1NMC - chains H and L of the 3 polymer chains in the assembly; structure by X-ray diffraction, 2.50 A resolution.

== Chain H ==
Name: Single chain antibody
Organism: Mus musculus
Notes: fragment: vh and vl domains of anti-neuraminidase antibody nc10 covalently joined by a fifteen residue polypeptide linker; antibody fragment or engineered binder
Chain sequence (122 residues; numbered 1 to 113 plus 9 insertion-coded residues; the number before each row is that of its first residue; a row labelled like 82A-82C holds insertion residues (82A, then the next letters in order)):
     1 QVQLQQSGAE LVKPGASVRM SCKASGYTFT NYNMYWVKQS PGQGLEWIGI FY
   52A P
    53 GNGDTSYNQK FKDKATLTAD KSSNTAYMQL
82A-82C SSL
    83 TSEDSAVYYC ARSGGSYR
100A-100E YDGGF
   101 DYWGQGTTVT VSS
Disulfides: Cys22-Cys92

== Chain L ==
Name: Single chain antibody
Organism: Mus musculus
Notes: fragment: vh and vl domains of anti-neuraminidase antibody nc10 covalently joined by a fifteen residue polypeptide linker; antibody fragment or engineered binder
Chain sequence (109 residues; numbered 1 to 109; the number before each row is that of its first residue):
     1 DIELTQTTSS LSASLGDRVT ISCRASQDIS NYLNWYQQNP DGTVKLLIYY TSNLHSEVPS
    61 RFSGSGSGTD YSLTISNLEQ EDIATYFCQQ DFTLPFTFGG GTKLEIRDY
Disulfides: Cys23-Cys88

== How chain H and chain L interact ==
Pairs across the interface (31; chain H residue first):
  Tyr35(H) with Phe96(L)
  Gln39(H) with Gln38(L), hydrogen bond
  Leu45(H) with Phe87(L), hydrophobic; Phe98(L), hydrophobic
  Trp47(H) with Leu94(L), hydrophobic; Pro95(L), hydrophobic; Phe96(L)
  Asn60(H) with Pro95(L)
  Tyr91(H) with Gln38(L), hydrogen bond; Gly42(L), hydrogen bond (side chain-backbone)
  Tyr100A(H) with Asp91(L); Phe96(L), hydrophobic
  Asp100B(H) with Asp91(L)
  Gly100C(H) with Asp91(L)
  Gly100D(H) with Asn34(L); Tyr36(L); Asp91(L), hydrogen bond (backbone-side chain)
  Phe100E(H) with Tyr36(L), hydrogen bond (backbone-side chain); Leu46(L); Gln89(L); Phe96(L), hydrophobic; Phe98(L), hydrophobic
  Asp101(H) with His55(L)
  Tyr102(H) with His55(L), hydrogen bond; Ser56(L)
  Trp103(H) with Tyr36(L); Val44(L); Phe98(L), hydrophobic
  Gln105(H) with Asp41(L), hydrogen bond (side chain-backbone); Gly42(L); Thr43(L), hydrogen bond
Other interface residues (no listed pair), chain H (16 interface residues in all): Val37
Other interface residues (no listed pair), chain L (19 interface residues in all): Tyr32, Tyr49

== Overview ==
The interface between chain H and chain L involves 16 residues on one side and 19 on the other, with 8
hydrogen bonds. Polar pairs include Gln39(H)-Gln38(L), Tyr91(H)-Gln38(L) and Tyr91(H)-Gly42(L).
Here chain H is Single chain antibody and chain L is Single chain antibody, both from Mus musculus. Entry 1NMC
(Complex between NC10 anti-influenza virus neuraminidase single chain antibody with a 15 residue linker and
influenza ...) was determined by X-ray diffraction (same publication as 1A14).
